6X9V - chains A and B of the 4 polymer chains in the assembly; structure by electron microscopy, 3.50 A resolution.

Chain A:
Name: HIV-1 Envelope Glycoprotein BG505 SOSIP.664 gp120
From: Human immunodeficiency virus 1
UniProt: Q2N0S6 (Q2N0S6_9HIV1); the construct lacks a stretch of the UniProt sequence and is renumbered around it, so the offset changes along the chain: 31-141 = UniProt 30-140; 150-185 = UniProt 141-176; 187-309 = UniProt 186-308; 312-323 = UniProt 309-320; 2 more segments
Sequence (516 residues; numbered -4 to 513 plus 10 insertion-coded residues; 12 numbers in that range are skipped by the numbering (no residue carries them; nothing is unmodelled there); the number before each row is that of its first residue; a row labelled like 185A-185I holds insertion residues (185A, then the next letters in order); numbers below 1 keep their minus sign (Met-4 is residue -4)):
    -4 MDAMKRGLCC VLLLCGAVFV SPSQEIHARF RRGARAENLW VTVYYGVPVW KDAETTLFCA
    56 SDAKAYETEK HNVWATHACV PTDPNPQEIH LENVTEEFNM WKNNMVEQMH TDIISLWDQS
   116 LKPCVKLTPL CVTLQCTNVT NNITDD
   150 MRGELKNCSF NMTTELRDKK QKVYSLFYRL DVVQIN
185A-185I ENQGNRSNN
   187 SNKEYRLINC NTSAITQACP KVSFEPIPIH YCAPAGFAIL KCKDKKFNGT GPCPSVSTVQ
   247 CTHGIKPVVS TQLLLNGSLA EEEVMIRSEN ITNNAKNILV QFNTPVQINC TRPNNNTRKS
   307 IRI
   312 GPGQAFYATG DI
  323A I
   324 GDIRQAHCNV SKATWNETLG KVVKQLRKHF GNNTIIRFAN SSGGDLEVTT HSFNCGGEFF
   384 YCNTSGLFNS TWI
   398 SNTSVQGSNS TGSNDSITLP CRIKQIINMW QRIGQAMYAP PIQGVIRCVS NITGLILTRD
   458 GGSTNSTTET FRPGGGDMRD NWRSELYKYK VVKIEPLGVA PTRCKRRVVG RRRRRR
Disordered / not traced: -4 to 34, 58-65, 185A-185I, 398-411, 459-462, 504-513
Construct notes: expression tag (-4 to 30, 509-513); engineered mutation Asn332 (Thr330 in Q2N0S6), Cys501 (Ala498 in Q2N0S6)
Disulfides: Cys119-Cys205, Cys126-Cys196, Cys131-Cys157, Cys218-Cys247, Cys228-Cys239, Cys296-Cys331, Cys378-Cys445, Cys385-Cys418
Covalently attached groups: N-acetylglucosamine (NAG) linked to Asn88, Asn133, Asn137, Asn156, Asn160, Asn197, Asn234, Asn262, Asn276, Asn295, Asn301, Asn332, Asn339, Asn355, Asn363, Asn386, Asn392, Asn448
Reported in the primary citation:
  - post-translational modification sites: Asn197, Asn262, Asn295, Asn332, Asn363, Asn386, Asn448

Chain B:
Name: HIV-1 Envelope Glycoprotein BG505 SOSIP.664 gp41
From: Human immunodeficiency virus 1
UniProt: Q2N0S6 (Q2N0S6_9HIV1); residues 512-664 here correspond to UniProt positions 509-661 (UniProt number = residue number - 3)
Sequence (153 residues; row label = number of the first residue in the row):
   512 AVGIGAVFLG FLGAAGSTMG AASMTLTVQA RNLLSGIVQQ QSNLLRAPEA QQHLLKLTVW
   572 GIKQLQARVL AVERYLRDQQ LLGIWGCSGK LICCTNVPWN SSWSNRNLSE IWDNMTWLQW
   632 DKEISNYTQI IYGLLEESQN QQEKNEQDLL ALD
Disordered / not traced: 512-518, 546-567, 662-664
Construct notes: engineered mutation Pro559 (Ile556 in Q2N0S6), Cys605 (Thr602 in Q2N0S6)
Disulfides: Cys598-Cys604
Covalently attached groups: N-acetylglucosamine (NAG) linked to Asn611, Asn618, Asn625, Asn637

Chain A / chain B interface:
Disulfides between the chains: Cys501(A)-Cys605(B)
Residue-residue contacts (95):
  Trp35(A) - Val608(B)  hydrogen bond (backbone-backbone)
  Trp35(A) - Trp610(B)
  Val36(A) - Thr606(B)  hydrogen bond (backbone-side chain)
  Val36(A) - Val608(B)  hydrogen bond (backbone-backbone)
  Val36(A) - Trp610(B)  hydrophobic
  Thr37(A) - Ile603(B)
  Thr37(A) - Cys604(B)
  Val38(A) - Leu593(B)  hydrophobic
  Val38(A) - Trp596(B)  hydrophobic
  Val38(A) - Leu602(B)
  Val38(A) - Ile603(B)
  Val38(A) - Cys604(B)  hydrogen bond (backbone-backbone)
  Val38(A) - Leu646(B)  hydrophobic
  Tyr39(A) - Leu602(B)
  Tyr39(A) - Ile603(B)  hydrophobic
  Tyr39(A) - Trp623(B)
  Tyr39(A) - Trp628(B)  hydrophobic
  Tyr40(A) - Leu537(B)
  Tyr40(A) - Leu544(B)
  Tyr40(A) - Tyr586(B)
  Tyr40(A) - Asp589(B)
  Tyr40(A) - Gln590(B)  hydrogen bond
  Tyr40(A) - Leu602(B)  hydrogen bond (backbone-backbone)
  Gly41(A) - Leu537(B)
  Gly41(A) - Gln540(B)  hydrogen bond (backbone-side chain)
  Val42(A) - Leu537(B)
  Val42(A) - Trp628(B)  hydrophobic
  Pro43(A) - Leu523(B)  hydrophobic
  Pro43(A) - Trp628(B)
  Pro43(A) - Leu629(B)
  Val44(A) - Trp628(B)
  Val44(A) - Leu629(B)  hydrophobic
  Val44(A) - Asp632(B)
  Trp45(A) - Leu523(B)  hydrophobic
  Trp45(A) - Ala526(B)  hydrophobic
  Trp45(A) - Leu629(B)
  Lys46(A) - Asp632(B)  salt bridge
  Thr51(A) - Lys574(B)
  His72(A) - Leu568(B)
  Ala73(A) - Leu568(B)  hydrophobic
  Ile84(A) - Gly521(B)
  Ile84(A) - Phe522(B)
  Ile84(A) - Gly524(B)
  His85(A) - Leu520(B)
  Leu86(A) - Leu523(B)
  Glu87(A) - Gly527(B)
  Asn88(A) - Gly527(B)
  Val89(A) - Ala526(B)  hydrophobic
  Val89(A) - Gly527(B)
  Asp107(A) - Trp571(B)
  Asp107(A) - Lys574(B)  salt bridge
  Ser110(A) - Trp571(B)
  Leu111(A) - Trp571(B)  hydrophobic
  Gln114(A) - Leu568(B)
  Gln114(A) - Val570(B)
  Gln114(A) - Trp571(B)  hydrogen bond
  Ala221(A) - Asn543(B)
  Ala221(A) - Leu545(B)  hydrophobic
  Ala221(A) - Ala582(B)
  Gly222(A) - Asn543(B)  hydrogen bond (backbone-backbone)
  Gly222(A) - Arg585(B)
  Ala224(A) - Phe522(B)  hydrophobic
  Thr244(A) - Leu523(B)
  Lys490(A) - Arg585(B)
  Ile491(A) - Leu523(B)  hydrophobic
  Ile491(A) - Arg585(B)  hydrogen bond (backbone-side chain)
  Pro493(A) - Leu544(B)  hydrophobic
  Pro493(A) - Asp589(B)
  Leu494(A) - Asp589(B)
  Leu494(A) - Leu592(B)  hydrophobic
  Leu494(A) - Leu593(B)  hydrophobic
  Val496(A) - Trp631(B)  hydrogen bond (backbone-side chain)
  Val496(A) - Ile635(B)
  Val496(A) - Ile642(B)  hydrophobic
  Ala497(A) - Met530(B)  hydrophobic
  Ala497(A) - Trp623(B)  hydrophobic
  Ala497(A) - Trp631(B)
  Pro498(A) - Trp610(B)  hydrophobic
  Pro498(A) - Leu619(B)
  Pro498(A) - Ile622(B)  hydrophobic
  Pro498(A) - Trp623(B)  hydrogen bond (backbone-side chain)
  Pro498(A) - Trp631(B)
  Thr499(A) - Leu619(B)
  Thr499(A) - Trp623(B)
  Arg500(A) - Leu619(B)
  Cys501(A) - Cys605(B)  disulfide
  Lys502(A) - Cys605(B)  hydrogen bond (backbone-side chain)
  Lys502(A) - Thr606(B)
  Arg503(A) - Trp596(B)  hydrogen bond (side chain-backbone)
  Arg503(A) - Gly597(B)
  Arg503(A) - Cys604(B)
  Arg503(A) - Cys605(B)  hydrogen bond (side chain-backbone)
  Arg503(A) - Thr606(B)  hydrogen bond (backbone-backbone)
  Arg503(A) - Gln650(B)  hydrogen bond
  Arg503(A) - Gln653(B)  hydrogen bond
Interface residues without a listed pair, chain A (43 interface residues in all): Val75, Pro220
Interface residues without a listed pair, chain B (56 interface residues in all): Ala525, Ser534, Thr536, Ala541, Gln575, Ala578, Cys598, Asn607, Pro609, Trp614, Tyr643

Overview:
43 residues of chain A face 56 of chain B across their interface, with 1 disulfide bond, 18 hydrogen bonds and
2 salt bridges. Among the polar pairs are Lys46(A)-Asp632(B), Asp107(A)-Lys574(B) and Val36(A)-Thr606(B). The
paper reports modification sites Asn197(A), Asn262(A) and Asn295(A) among others.
Chain A is HIV-1 Envelope Glycoprotein BG505 SOSIP.664 gp120 and chain B is HIV-1 Envelope Glycoprotein BG505
SOSIP.664 gp41, both from Human immunodeficiency virus 1; the structure, HIV-1 Envelope Glycoprotein BG505
SOSIP.664, expressed in HEK293S cells and deglycosylated by endoglycosidase H, in complex ..., was determined
by electron microscopy, deposited together with 6X9R, 6X9S, 6X9T and 6X9U.
